PDB entry 2OV3 | X-ray diffraction, 2.40 A resolution | chain A

== Chain A ==
Name: Periplasmic binding protein component of an ABC type zinc uptake transporter
From: Synechocystis sp
UniProtKB: P73085 (P73085_SYNY3); residue numbers follow UniProt; this construct covers 47-137, 174-338
Amino-acid sequence (260 residues; each row starts with the number of its first residue; note: 32 numbers in that range are skipped by the numbering (no residue carries them; nothing is unmodelled there)):
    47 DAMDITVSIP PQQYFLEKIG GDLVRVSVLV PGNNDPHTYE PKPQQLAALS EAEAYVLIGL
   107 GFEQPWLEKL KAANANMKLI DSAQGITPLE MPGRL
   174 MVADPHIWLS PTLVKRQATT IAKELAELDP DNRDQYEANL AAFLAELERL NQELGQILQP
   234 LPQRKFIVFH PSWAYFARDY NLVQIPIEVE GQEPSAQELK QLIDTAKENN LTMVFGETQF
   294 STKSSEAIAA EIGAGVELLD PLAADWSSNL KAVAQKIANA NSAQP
Construct notes: linker (138-141)
Metal / ion sites: Zn2+: His83, His179

== In short ==
His83 and His179 coordinate Zn2+.
Chain A is Periplasmic binding protein component of an ABC type zinc uptake transporter (Synechocystis sp);
the structure, Crystal structure of 138-173 ZnuA deletion mutant plus zinc bound, was determined by X-ray
diffraction (same publication as 2OV1).
